PDB entry 8UAS | X-ray diffraction, 2.20 A resolution | chains E and J of the 12 polymer chains in the assembly

[Chain E (and J)]
Name: Rhodococcus ruber Alcohol Dehydrogenase Chain A
Source organism: Rhodococcus ruber
Notes: chain J of this document is another copy of the same molecule, construct and numbering; everything in this record applies to it too
Chain sequence (365 residues; each row starts with the number of its first residue; numbers below 1 keep their minus sign (Met-19 is residue -19)):
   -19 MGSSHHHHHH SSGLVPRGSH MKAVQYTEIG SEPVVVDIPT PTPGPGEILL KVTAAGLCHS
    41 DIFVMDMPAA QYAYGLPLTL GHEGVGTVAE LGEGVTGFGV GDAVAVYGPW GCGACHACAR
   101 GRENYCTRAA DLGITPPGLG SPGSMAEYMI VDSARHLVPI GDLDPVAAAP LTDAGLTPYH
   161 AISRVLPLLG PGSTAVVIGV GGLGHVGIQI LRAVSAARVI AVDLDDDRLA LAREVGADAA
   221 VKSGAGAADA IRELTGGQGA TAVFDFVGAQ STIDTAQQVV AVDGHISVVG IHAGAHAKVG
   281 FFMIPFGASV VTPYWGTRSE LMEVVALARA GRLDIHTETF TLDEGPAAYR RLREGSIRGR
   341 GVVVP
Disordered / not traced: -19 to -3 (chain J: -19 to -4)
Bound ions: Zn2+ site 1: Cys38, His62, Glu63, Asp153; Zn2+ site 2: Cys92, Cys95, Cys98, Cys106
Small-molecule neighbours: W3O (1-[3-[tert-butyl(dimethyl)silyl]oxypropyl]pyridine-3-carboxamide): Ser40, Phe43, His62, Leu119, Asp153, Thr157, Leu183, Val269, Ile271, Pro293, Tyr294, Trp295

[How chain E and chain J interact]
Residue-residue contacts (6):
  Thr319(E) with Asp17(J)
  Thr321(E) with Asp17(J)
  Glu324(E) with Lys2(J), salt bridge; Asp17(J)
  Arg331(E) with Val15(J)
  Arg338(E) with Glu8(J), salt bridge
Interface residues without a listed pair, chain E (7 interface residues in all): Glu318, Phe320
Interface residues without a listed pair, chain J (6 interface residues in all): Val14, Val16

[Summary]
Chain E and chain J form an interface of 7 and 6 residues respectively, with 2 salt bridges. Among the polar
pairs are Glu324(E)-Lys2(J) and Arg338(E)-Glu8(J). Ligands of chain E: compound W3O. Cys38(E), His62(E),
Glu63(E) and Asp153(E) form the Zn2+ site 1.
Chain E and chain J are both Rhodococcus ruber Alcohol Dehydrogenase Chain A (Rhodococcus ruber); the
structure, Rhodococcus ruber Alcohol Dehydrogenase NADH Biomimetic Complex - Compound 1a, was determined by
X-ray diffraction (same publication as 8UAR and 8UAT).
